1BCC - chains C and G of the 10 polymer chains in the assembly; structure by X-ray diffraction, 3.16 A resolution.

== Chain C ==
Molecule: Ubiquinol cytochrome C oxidoreductase
Source organism: Gallus gallus
Notes: EC 1.10.2.2
Reference sequence: P18946 (CYB_CHICK); residues 1-380 here = UniProt positions 1-380
Amino-acid sequence (380 residues; row label = number of the first residue in the row):
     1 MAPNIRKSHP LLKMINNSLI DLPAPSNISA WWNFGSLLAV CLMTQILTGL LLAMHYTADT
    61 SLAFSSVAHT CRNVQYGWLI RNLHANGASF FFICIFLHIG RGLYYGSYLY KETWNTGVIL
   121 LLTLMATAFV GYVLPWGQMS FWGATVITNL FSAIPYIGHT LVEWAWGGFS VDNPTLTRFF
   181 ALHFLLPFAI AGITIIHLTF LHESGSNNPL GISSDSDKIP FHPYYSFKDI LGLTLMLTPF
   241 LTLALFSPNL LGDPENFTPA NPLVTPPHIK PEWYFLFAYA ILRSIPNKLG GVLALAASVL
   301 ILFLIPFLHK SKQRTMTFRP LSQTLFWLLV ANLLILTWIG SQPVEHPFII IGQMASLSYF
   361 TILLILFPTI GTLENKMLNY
Unresolved in the structure: 1
Swiss-Prot annotation at these positions:
  - binding site (heme b): His84, His98, His183, His197
  - binding site (a ubiquinone): His202
Metal / ion sites: heme Fe site 1: His84, His183; heme Fe site 2: His98, His197
Residues lining bound ligands:
  - heme (HEM), molecule 1: Trp32, Gly35, Ser36, Leu38, Ala39, Phe91, Ile95, His98, Ile99, Arg101, Ser107, Tyr108, Tyr110, Thr113, Trp114, Gly117, Val118, Leu120, Leu121, Ile190, Thr194, His197, Leu198, Leu201, Ser206, Asn207
  - heme (HEM), molecule 2: Leu42, Gln45, Ile46, Gly49, Leu50, Leu52, Ala53, Tyr56, Val67, Arg81, His84, Ala85, Ala88, Leu124, Thr127, Ala128, Gly131, Tyr132, Leu134, Pro135, Phe180, His183, Phe184, Pro187, Ile190, Tyr274
  - ubiquinone-10 (U10): Ile15, Ser18, Leu19, Leu22, Ile28, Ser36, Ala39, Leu198, Leu201, His202, Ser206, Phe221, Tyr225, Asp229
From the paper describing this entry:
  - binding site for heme: Arg101

== Chain G ==
Molecule: Ubiquinol cytochrome C oxidoreductase
Source organism: Gallus gallus
Notes: EC 1.10.2.2
Reference sequence: P13271 (UCRQ_BOVIN); residue numbers follow UniProt; this construct covers 1-81
Amino-acid sequence (81 residues; each row starts with the number of its first residue):
     1 GRQFGHLTRV RHLITYSLSP FEQRPFPHYF SKGVPNVWRR LRACILRVAP PFLAFYLLYT
    61 WGTQEFEKSK RKNPAAYVND R
Unresolved in the structure: 1, 80-81
Sequence notes: conflict Leu13 (Val in P13271), Pro25 (Ala in P13271), Val34 (Ile in P13271), Trp38 (Leu in P13271), Leu41 (Thr in P13271), Leu53 (Val in P13271), Leu58 (Val in P13271), Val78 (Glu in P13271)

== How chain C and chain G interact ==
Contacting residue pairs (22; chain C residue first):
  Pro23(C) - Arg2(G)
  Pro23(C) - Gln3(G)
  Asp215(C) - Leu7(G)
  Lys218(C) - Phe4(G)
  Pro320(C) - Arg47(G)
  Gln323(C) - Arg47(G)
  Trp327(C) - Val48(G)
  Trp327(C) - Pro51(G)  hydrophobic
  Leu328(C) - Pro51(G)  hydrophobic
  Val330(C) - Phe52(G)  hydrophobic
  Ala331(C) - Pro51(G)
  Ala331(C) - Phe52(G)  hydrophobic
  Ile335(C) - Leu58(G)  hydrophobic
  Trp338(C) - Leu58(G)
  Trp338(C) - Tyr59(G)
  Pro343(C) - Phe66(G)  hydrophobic
  Glu345(C) - Phe66(G)
  Pro347(C) - Gly62(G)
  Pro347(C) - Phe66(G)  hydrophobic
  Phe348(C) - Phe66(G)  hydrophobic
  Ile351(C) - Leu58(G)  hydrophobic
  Ile351(C) - Trp61(G)  hydrophobic
Interface residues without a listed pair, chain C (21 interface residues in all): His202, Glu203, Ile219, Pro220, Thr324
Interface residues without a listed pair, chain G (17 interface residues in all): Thr8, Phe55, Thr63, Glu65

== Summary ==
The interface between chain C and chain G involves 21 residues on one side and 17 on the other. Ligands of
chain C: heme and ubiquinone-10. His84(C) and His183(C) coordinate heme Fe site 1. UniProt lists 4 heme
b-binding residues and ubiquinone-binding residue His202(C) on chain C. The paper reports a binding site for
heme at Arg101(C).
Here chain C is Ubiquinol cytochrome C oxidoreductase and chain G is Ubiquinol cytochrome C oxidoreductase,
both from Gallus gallus. Entry 1BCC (Cytochrome BC1 complex from chicken) was determined by X-ray diffraction
together with 2BCC and 3BCC from the same study.
